3EJD - chains A and B; structure by X-ray diffraction, 2.10 A resolution.

[Chain A]
Protein: Acyl carrier protein
Source organism: Escherichia coli
UniProtKB: P0A6A8 (ACP_ECOLI); residues 20-97 here correspond to UniProt positions 1-78 (UniProt number = residue number - 19)
Amino-acid sequence (97 residues; numbered 1 to 97; the number before each row is that of its first residue):
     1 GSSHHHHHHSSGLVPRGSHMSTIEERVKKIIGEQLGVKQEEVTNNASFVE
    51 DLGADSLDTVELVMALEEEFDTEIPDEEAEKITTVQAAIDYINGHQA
Unresolved in the structure: 1-17, 96-97
Differences from the reference sequence: expression tag (1-19)
Swiss-Prot annotation at these positions:
  - modified residue: Ser-56 (O-(pantetheine 4'-phosphoryl)serine)
Covalently attached groups: compound ZMQ linked to Ser-56

[Chain B]
Protein: Biotin biosynthesis cytochrome P450-like enzyme
Source organism: Bacillus subtilis
Notes: EC 1.14.-.-
UniProtKB: P53554 (BIOI_BACSU); residues 1-394 here correspond to UniProt positions 2-395 (UniProt number = residue number + 1)
Amino-acid sequence (404 residues; row label = number of the first residue in the row):
     1 TIASSTASSEFLKNPYSFYDTLRAVHPIYKGSFLKYPGWYVTGYEETAAI
    51 LKDARFKVRTPLPESSTKYQDLSHVQNQMMLFQNQPDHRRLRTLASGAFT
   101 PRTTESYQPYIIETVHHLLDQVQGKKKMEVISDFAFPLASFVIANIIGVP
   151 EEDREQLKEWAASLIQTIDFTRSRKALTEGNIMAVQAMAYFKELIQKRKR
   201 HPQQDMISMLLKGREKDKLTEEEAASTCILLAIAGHETTVNLISNSVLCL
   251 LQHPEQLLKLRENPDLIGTAVEECLRYESPTQMTARVASEDIDICGVTIR
   301 QGEQVYLLLGAANRDPSIFTNPDVFDITRSPNPHLSFGHGHHVCLGSSLA
   351 RLEAQIAINTLLQRMPSLNLADFEWRYRPLFGFRALEELPVTFEASWSHP
   401 QFEK
Unresolved in the structure: 1-8, 214-216, 373, 395-404
Differences from the reference sequence: expression tag (395-404)
Swiss-Prot annotation at these positions:
  - binding site (substrate): Arg-59, Ile-168 to Arg-172, Tyr-306
  - binding site (heme): His-88 to Arg-92, Thr-284 to Arg-286, His-342 to Cys-344
Metal / ion sites: heme Fe near Cys-344 (its only coordinating residue here)
Ligand contacts:
  - heme (HEM): Leu-51, Met-80, Leu-81, His-88, Arg-92, Phe-99, Ile-143, Leu-230, Leu-231, Ala-234, Gly-235, Thr-238, Thr-239, Leu-242, Leu-275, Pro-280, Thr-281, Thr-284, Arg-286, Leu-309, Ser-336, Phe-337, Gly-338, His-341, His-342, Val-343, Cys-344, Leu-345, Gly-346, Leu-349, Ala-350, Glu-353
  - ZMQ (S-[2-({N-[(2S)-2-hydroxy-3,3-dimethyl-4-(phosphonooxy)butanoyl]-beta-alanyl}amino)ethyl] (9Z)-hexadec-9-enethioate): Tyr-36, Arg-59, Thr-60, Pro-61, Leu-62, Pro-63, Glu-64, Gln-76, Met-79, Leu-81, Phe-82, Leu-164, Ile-165, Thr-167, Ile-168, Phe-170, Arg-172, Leu-230, Ile-233, Ala-234, Thr-238, Thr-281, Met-283, Thr-284, Ala-285, Gln-304, Tyr-306, Phe-383
Reported in the primary citation:
  - heme coordination: Cys-344
  - binding site for ZMQ: Arg-59, Phe-82, Arg-172, Tyr-306

[How chain A and chain B interact]
Residue-residue contacts (22):
  Gln-34(A) / Lys-68(B)
  Asp-55(A) / Pro-63(B)
  Ser-56(A) / Pro-63(B)
  Leu-57(A) / Leu-62(B)  hydrophobic
  Leu-57(A) / Pro-63(B)  hydrophobic
  Leu-57(A) / Tyr-69(B)  hydrophobic
  Val-60(A) / Tyr-36(B)
  Glu-61(A) / Lys-68(B)
  Glu-61(A) / Tyr-69(B)  hydrogen bond
  Glu-61(A) / Arg-174(B)
  Glu-61(A) / Leu-177(B)
  Val-63(A) / Lys-35(B)
  Met-64(A) / Arg-174(B)
  Ala-65(A) / Arg-174(B)
  Glu-68(A) / Arg-174(B)  salt bridge
  Ile-74(A) / Lys-35(B)  hydrogen bond (backbone-side chain)
  Pro-75(A) / Lys-35(B)
  Asp-76(A) / Ser-32(B)  hydrogen bond
  Asp-76(A) / Phe-33(B)
  Asp-76(A) / Leu-34(B)
  Asp-76(A) / Lys-35(B)  salt bridge
  Ala-79(A) / Lys-35(B)
Interface residues without a listed pair, chain A (16 interface residues in all): Asp-58, Glu-80
Interface residues without a listed pair, chain B (14 interface residues in all): Ser-66, Arg-172, Ser-173

[Overview]
Chain A and chain B form an interface of 16 and 14 residues respectively; the contacts include 3 hydrogen
bonds and 2 salt bridges. Among the polar pairs are Glu-68(A)/Arg-174(B), Asp-76(A)/Lys-35(B) and
Glu-61(A)/Tyr-69(B). From the paper: a binding site for ZMQ at Arg-59(B), Phe-82(B) and Arg-172(B) among
others; heme coordination by Cys-344(B).
Chain A is Acyl carrier protein (Escherichia coli) and chain B is Biotin biosynthesis cytochrome P450-like
enzyme (Bacillus subtilis); the structure, Crystal Structure of P450BioI in complex with hexadec-9Z-enoic acid
ligated Acyl Carrier Protein, was determined by X-ray diffraction, deposited together with 3EJB and 3EJE.
